Entry 9G9K (electron microscopy, 3.34 A resolution); this record covers chains A and T of the 12 polymer chains in the assembly.

== Chain A ==
Protein: CRISPR system single-strand-specific deoxyribonuclease Cas10/Csm1 (subtype III-A)
From: Enterococcus italicus DSM 15952
Notes: EC 3.1.-.-, 2.7.7.-
UniProt: E6LHV7 (CAS10_ENTI1); residue numbers follow UniProt; this construct covers 2-755
Sequence (774 residues; numbered -18 to 755; the number before each row is that of its first residue; numbers below 1 keep their minus sign (Met-18 is residue -18)):
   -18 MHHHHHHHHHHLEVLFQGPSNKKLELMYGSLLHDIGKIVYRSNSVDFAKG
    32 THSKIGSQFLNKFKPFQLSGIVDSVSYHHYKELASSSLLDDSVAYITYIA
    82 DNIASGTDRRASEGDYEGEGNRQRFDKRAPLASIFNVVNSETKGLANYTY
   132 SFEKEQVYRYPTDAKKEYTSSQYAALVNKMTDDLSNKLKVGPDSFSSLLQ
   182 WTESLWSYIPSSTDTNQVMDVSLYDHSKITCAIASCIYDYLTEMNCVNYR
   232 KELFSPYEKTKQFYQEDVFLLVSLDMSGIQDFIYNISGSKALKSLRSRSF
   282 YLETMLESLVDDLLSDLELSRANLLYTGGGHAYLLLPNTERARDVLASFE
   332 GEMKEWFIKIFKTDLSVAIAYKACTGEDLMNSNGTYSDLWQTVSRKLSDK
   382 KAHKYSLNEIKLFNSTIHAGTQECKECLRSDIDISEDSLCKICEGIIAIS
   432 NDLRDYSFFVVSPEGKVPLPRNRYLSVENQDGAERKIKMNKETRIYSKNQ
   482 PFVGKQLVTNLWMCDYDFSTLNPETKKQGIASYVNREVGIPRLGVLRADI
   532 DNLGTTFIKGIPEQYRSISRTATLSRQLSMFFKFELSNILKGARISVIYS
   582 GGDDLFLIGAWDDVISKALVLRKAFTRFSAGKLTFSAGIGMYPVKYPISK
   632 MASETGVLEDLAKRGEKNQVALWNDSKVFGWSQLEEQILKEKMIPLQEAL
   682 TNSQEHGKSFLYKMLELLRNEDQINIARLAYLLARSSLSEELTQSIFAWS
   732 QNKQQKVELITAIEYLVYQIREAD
Unresolved in the structure: -18 to 1, 25-30, 88-105, 134-138, 754-755
Sequence notes: initiating methionine (-18); expression tag (-17 to 1)
Swiss-Prot annotation at these positions:
  - mutagenesis: His14 to Asp15 (Wild-type synthesis of the cA6 activator), Asp584 to Asp585 (No longer synthesizes the cA6 activator)
Disulfide bonds: Cys405-Cys421, Cys408-Cys424
Bound ions: Mg2+ site 1: Asp530, Asp584 (together with AMPNPP); Mg2+ site 2: Asp530, Ile531, Asp584 (together with AMPNPP)
Ligand contacts:
  - AMPNPP (ZAN; 5'-O-[(S)-hydroxy{[(S)-hydroxy(phosphonooxy)phosphoryl]amino}phosphoryl]adenosine), molecule 1: Asp256, Met257, Ser258, Gly259, Ile260, Gln261, Ile264, Tyr265, Ser280, Leu283, Glu284, Gly310, Gly311, Lys382, Tyr580, Asp585
  - AMPNPP (ZAN), molecule 2: Tyr307, His312, Tyr314, Asp530, Ile531, Asp532, Asn533, Leu534, Gly535, Phe538, Ser556, Leu559, Ser560, Gly583, Asp584, Lys644, Lys648

== Chain T ==
Molecule: CTR
Sequence (47 nucleotides; row label = number of the first residue in the row):
     1 CCCCCAGCGCUUCAGCGUUCUUCGGAAUGUCGCGCAUUGGCAUGGAA
Unresolved in the structure: 1-15, 38-47

== Interface between chain A and chain T ==
Pairs across the interface - 6 pairs, chain A then chain T:
  Gln685(A) - U30(T)  hydrogen bond to the phosphate
  Glu686(A) - G32(T)  hydrogen bond to the base
  Lys689(A) - C33(T)  salt bridge to the phosphate
  Glu753(A) - G32(T)  phosphate contact
  Glu753(A) - C33(T)  phosphate contact
  Glu753(A) - G34(T)  phosphate contact
Interface residues without a listed pair, chain A (5 interface residues in all): His687
Interface residues without a listed pair, chain T (5 interface residues in all): C31

== Overview ==
Chain A and chain T each contribute 5 residues to their interface, with 2 hydrogen bonds and 1 salt bridge.
Polar contacts include Glu686(A)-G32(T), Gln685(A)-U30(T) and Lys689(A)-C33(T). Chain A binds AMPNPP. UniProt
lists 4 mutagenesis sites on chain A.
Chain A is CRISPR system single-strand-specific deoxyribonuclease Cas10/Csm1 (subtype III-A) (Enterococcus
italicus DSM 15952) and chain T is CTR; the structure, CryoEM structure of Enterococcus italicus
Csm-crRNA-CTR2 complex (4.3) bound to AMPNPP, was determined by electron microscopy (same publication as 9G9A,
9G9B, 9G9C, 9G9D, 9G9E, 9G9F and 4 further entries).
